PDB entry 3CRY | X-ray diffraction, 1.70 A resolution | chains A and B

[Chain A (and B)]
Protein: Gamma-glutamyl cyclotransferase
Source organism: Homo sapiens
Notes: chain B of this document is another copy of the same molecule, construct and numbering; everything in this record applies to it too
Reference sequence: O75223 (CG024_HUMAN); numbering as in UniProt (aligned over 1-188)
Sequence (188 residues; row label = number of the first residue in the row):
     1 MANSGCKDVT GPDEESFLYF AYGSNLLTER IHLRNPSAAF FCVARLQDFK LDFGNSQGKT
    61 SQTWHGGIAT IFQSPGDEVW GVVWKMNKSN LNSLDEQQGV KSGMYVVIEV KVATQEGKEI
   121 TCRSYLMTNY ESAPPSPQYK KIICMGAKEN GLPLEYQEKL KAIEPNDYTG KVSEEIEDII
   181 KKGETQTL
Not modelled in the structure: 1-13, 183-188 (chain B: 1-14, 184-188)
Sequence notes: engineered mutation Gln98 (Glu in O75223)
Swiss-Prot annotation at these positions:
  - binding site (substrate): Tyr19 to Ser24, Tyr139
  - modified residue: Ser173 (Phosphoserine)
  - mutagenesis: Gly23 (G23A: Marked decrease in catalytic efficiency), Tyr105 (Y105F: Marked decrease in catalytic efficiency and specific activity), Tyr125 (Y125F: Little or no change in reaction kinetics)

[How chain A and chain B interact]
Contacting residue pairs - 30 pairs, chain A then chain B:
  Gln57(A) - Gln73(B)  hydrogen bond (side chain-backbone)
  Gln57(A) - Pro75(B)
  Phe72(A) - Thr128(B)
  Phe72(A) - Asn129(B)
  Gln73(A) - Gln57(B)  hydrogen bond (backbone-side chain)
  Gln73(A) - Val100(B)
  Gln73(A) - Gly103(B)
  Gln73(A) - Tyr105(B)  hydrogen bond (side chain-backbone)
  Gln73(A) - Val106(B)
  Gln73(A) - Thr128(B)  hydrogen bond (backbone-side chain)
  Gln73(A) - Asn129(B)  hydrogen bond (backbone-side chain)
  Pro75(A) - Gln57(B)
  Asn92(A) - Lys111(B)  hydrogen bond
  Val100(A) - Gln73(B)
  Gly103(A) - Gln73(B)
  Tyr105(A) - Gln73(B)  hydrogen bond (backbone-side chain)
  Val106(A) - Gln73(B)
  Val107(A) - Ile108(B)
  Val107(A) - Glu109(B)  hydrogen bond (backbone-backbone)
  Ile108(A) - Val107(B)
  Glu109(A) - Val107(B)  hydrogen bond (backbone-backbone)
  Glu109(A) - Arg123(B)  salt bridge
  Lys111(A) - Asn92(B)  hydrogen bond
  Arg123(A) - Glu109(B)  salt bridge
  Leu126(A) - Thr128(B)
  Thr128(A) - Phe72(B)
  Thr128(A) - Gln73(B)  hydrogen bond
  Thr128(A) - Leu126(B)
  Asn129(A) - Phe72(B)
  Asn129(A) - Gln73(B)  hydrogen bond (side chain-backbone)
Interface residues without a listed pair, chain A (25 interface residues in all): Asp48, Phe49, Ser74, Asp95, Lys101, Ser102, Met104, Glu119
Interface residues without a listed pair, chain B (23 interface residues in all): Asp48, Phe49, Ser74, Asp95, Lys101, Met104

[Summary]
The interface between chain A and chain B involves 25 residues on one side and 23 on the other, with 12
hydrogen bonds and 2 salt bridges. Polar pairs include Glu109(A)-Arg123(B), Gln57(A)-Gln73(B) and
Gln73(A)-Tyr105(B).
Chain A and chain B are both Gamma-glutamyl cyclotransferase (Homo sapiens); the structure, Gamma-glutamyl
cyclotransferase, was determined by X-ray diffraction, deposited together with 2RBH and 2PN7.
